7PVD - chains B and C of the 6 polymer chains in the assembly; structure by electron microscopy, 3.70 A resolution.

# Chain B (and C)
Molecule: Pre-glycoprotein polyprotein GP complex
From: Lassa virus (strain Mouse/Sierra Leone/Josiah/1976)
Notes: chain C of this document is another copy of the same molecule, construct and numbering; everything in this record applies to it too
Reference sequence: P08669 (GLYC_LASSJ); residue numbers follow UniProt; this construct covers 1-259
Chain sequence (259 residues; numbered 1 to 259; the number before each row is that of its first residue):
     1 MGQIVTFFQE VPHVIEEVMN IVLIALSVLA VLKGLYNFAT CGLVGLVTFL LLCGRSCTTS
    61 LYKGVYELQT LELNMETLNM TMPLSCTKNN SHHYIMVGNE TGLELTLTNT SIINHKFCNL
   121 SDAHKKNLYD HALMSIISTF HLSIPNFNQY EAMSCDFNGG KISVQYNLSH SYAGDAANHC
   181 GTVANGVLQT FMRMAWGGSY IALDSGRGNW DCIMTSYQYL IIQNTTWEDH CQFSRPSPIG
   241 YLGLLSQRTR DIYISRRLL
Not modelled in the structure: 1-58, 171-178, 199-206
Swiss-Prot annotation at these positions:
  - binding site (Zn(2+)): Cys57
  - site: Lys33 (Important for GP-C-mediated membrane fusion), Thr58, Thr59 (Cleavage), Leu259 (Cleavage)
  - lipidation: Gly2 (N-myristoyl glycine)
  - glycosylation (N-linked (GlcNAc...) asparagine): Asn79, Asn89, Asn99, Asn109, Asn119, Asn167, Asn224
  - mutagenesis: Gly54 (G54A: No effect on SSP cleavage), Ser56 (S56A: Complete loss of SSP cleavage), Thr58 (T58A: Complete loss of SSP cleavage), Ser60 (S60A: No effect on SSP cleavage)
Cystine bridges: Cys86-Cys231, Cys118-Cys155, Cys180-Cys212
Glycans and other covalent adducts: N-acetylglucosamine (NAG) linked to Asn79, Asn99, Asn109, Asn119, Asn167
Ligand contacts: N-acetylglucosamine (NAG; 2-acetamido-2-deoxy-beta-D-glucopyranose): Ala195, Trp196, Phe233, Ser234, Arg235
Reported in the primary citation:
  - post-translational modification sites: Asn119
  - binding site for beta-D-glucopyranuronic acid: Leu120, Ser121
  - mutagenesis - H141A, F147A: abolished binding to alpha-DG (citing earlier work)

# How chain B and chain C interact
Contacting residue pairs (37; chain B residue first):
  Asn148(B) with His124(C); Asn127(C), hydrogen bond; Tyr129(C), hydrogen bond; His131(C)
  Gln149(B) with His124(C); Lys125(C)
  Tyr150(B) with Lys125(C), hydrogen bond
  Glu151(B) with Lys125(C), salt bridge
  Gly181(B) with His131(C)
  Arg250(B) with Leu245(C); Arg248(C), hydrogen bond (backbone-side chain)
  Ile252(B) with Arg248(C), hydrogen bond (backbone-side chain)
  Tyr253(B) with His124(C); Tyr129(C); His131(C); Met134(C), hydrophobic; Ser138(C)
  Ile254(B) with Leu120(C); His124(C); Ser138(C); His141(C); Leu142(C), hydrophobic
  Ser255(B) with Leu120(C); Ser121(C)
  Arg256(B) with Leu120(C)
  Arg257(B) with Lys116(C); Cys118(C); His141(C), hydrogen bond (backbone-side chain); Phe147(C); Tyr150(C), hydrogen bond (side chain-backbone); Met153(C), hydrogen bond (side chain-backbone)
  Leu258(B) with Asn148(C); Tyr150(C), hydrophobic; Ile252(C); Ser255(C)
  Leu259(B) with Leu142(C), hydrophobic; Ser255(C), hydrogen bond (backbone-side chain)
Also at the interface, not in a pair above, chain B (15 interface residues in all): Thr249
Also at the interface, not in a pair above, chain C (26 interface residues in all): Phe117, Ser135, Ile137, Tyr253, Leu259

# Overview
15 residues of chain B face 26 of chain C across their interface, with 9 hydrogen bonds and 1 salt bridge.
Polar pairs include Glu151(B)-Lys125(C), Asn148(B)-Asn127(C) and Asn148(B)-Tyr129(C). Bound to chain B:
N-acetylglucosamine. The paper reports a binding site for beta-D-glucopyranuronic acid at Leu120(B) and
Ser121(B); H141A and F147A of chain B abolish binding to alpha-DG.
Both chains are Pre-glycoprotein polyprotein GP complex (Lassa virus (strain Mouse/Sierra Leone/Josiah/1976)).
Entry 7PVD (Structure of the membrane soluble spike complex from the Lassa virus in a C1-symmetric map focused
...) was determined by electron microscopy together with 7PUY from the same study.
